Entry 4K1S (X-ray diffraction, 1.96 A resolution); this record covers chain A.

Chain A:
Name: Serine protease SplB
Organism: Staphylococcus aureus
Notes: EC 3.4.21.-
UniProt: Q2FXC3 (SPLB_STAA8); residues 1-204 here correspond to UniProt positions 37-240 (UniProt number = residue number + 36)
Sequence (206 residues; numbered -2 to 204; 1 number in that range is skipped by the numbering (no residue carries it; nothing is unmodelled there); the number before each row is that of its first residue; numbers below 1 keep their minus sign (Gly-2 is residue -2)):
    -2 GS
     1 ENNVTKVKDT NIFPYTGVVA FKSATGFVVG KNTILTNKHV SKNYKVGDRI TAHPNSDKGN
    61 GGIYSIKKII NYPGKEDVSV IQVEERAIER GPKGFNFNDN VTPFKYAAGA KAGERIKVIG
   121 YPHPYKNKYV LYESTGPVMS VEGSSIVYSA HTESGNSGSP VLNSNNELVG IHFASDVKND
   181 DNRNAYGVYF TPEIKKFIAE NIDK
Disordered / not traced: -2 to -1, 1-2, 178-182
Construct notes: expression tag (-2 to -1)
Curated features (UniProtKB/Swiss-Prot):
  - active site (Charge relay system): His39, Asp77, Ser157
Reported in the primary citation:
  - catalytic residues: His39, Asp77, Ser154, Gly155, Ser157
  - mutagenesis - S157A: abolished catalytic activity
  - conformationally variable residues (order/disorder transition): Gly-2 to Asn2, Asn3, Ser154
  - contacts within the chain: Ser154-Ser157 (hydrogen bond)
  - mutagenesis - E1A (2-fold), E1A/R115A, E1A/S149A, E1A/R115A/S149A, E1D, E1Q, E1DEL, R115A, R115A/S149A, S149A (3-fold): decreased catalytic activity

Summary:
From UniProt: 3 active-site residues. The paper reports catalytic residues His39, Asp77 and Ser154 among
others; E1A, E1A/R115A and E1A/S149A, among others, reduce catalytic activity; 11 substitutions were tested in
all.
Chain A is Serine protease SplB (Staphylococcus aureus); the structure, Gly-Ser-SplB protease from
Staphylococcus aureus at 1.96 A resolution, was determined by X-ray diffraction together with 4K1T from the
same study.
